8KFS - chains B and C of the 5 polymer chains in the assembly; structure by X-ray diffraction, 2.15 A resolution.

# Chain B
Protein: Holliday junction resolvase MOC1, chloroplastic
From: Zea mays
Reference sequence: B4FCI7 (B4FCI7_MAIZE); residue numbers follow UniProt; this construct covers 109-271
Chain sequence (163 residues; each row starts with the number of its first residue):
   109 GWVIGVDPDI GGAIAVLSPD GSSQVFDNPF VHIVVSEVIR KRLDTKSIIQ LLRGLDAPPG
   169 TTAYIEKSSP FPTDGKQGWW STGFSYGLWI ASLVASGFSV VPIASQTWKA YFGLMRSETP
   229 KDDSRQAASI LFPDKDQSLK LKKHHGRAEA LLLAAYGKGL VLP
What the authors report for this chain:
  - mutagenesis - D115N, K229A, H253A, H253D: decreased catalytic activity
  - catalytic residues: Lys229 (proposed by the authors, not directly observed)
  - mutagenesis - H253K: abolished catalytic activity on HJ

# Chain C
Molecule: 33-nt DNA strand
Sequence (33 nucleotides; row label = number of the first residue in the row):
     1 CAATCGTGGG AGACCTTTGG TCTCCCTGCA GAT

# Interface between chain B and chain C
Contacting residue pairs (37):
  Asp117(B) with DC26(C), sugar contact; DT27(C), phosphate contact
  Ile118(B) with DT27(C), hydrogen bond to the phosphate
  Val146(B) with DC29(C), phosphate contact
  Arg148(B) with DG28(C), salt bridge to the phosphate; DC29(C), salt bridge to the phosphate
  Arg150(B) with DG28(C), salt bridge to the phosphate
  Lys175(B) with DG12(C), phosphate contact; DA13(C), salt bridge to the phosphate
  Ser177(B) with DG10(C), hydrogen bond to the base; DC25(C), base contact
  Pro178(B) with DG10(C), base contact; DC25(C), base contact
  Phe179(B) with DG10(C), base contact; DC24(C), base contact; DC25(C), stacking on the base
  Pro180(B) with DG10(C), base contact
  Asp182(B) with DC25(C), hydrogen bond to the base; DC26(C), base contact
  Gln185(B) with DG28(C), sugar contact
  Gly186(B) with DT27(C), sugar contact
  Trp187(B) with DG10(C), sugar contact
  Ser189(B) with DT27(C), hydrogen bond to the phosphate; DG28(C), hydrogen bond to the phosphate
  Ala212(B) with DG12(C), phosphate contact; DA13(C), sugar contact
  Ser213(B) with DC24(C), sugar contact
  Gln214(B) with DT23(C), hydrogen bond to the base; DC24(C), hydrogen bond to the base
  Thr215(B) with DA13(C), sugar contact
  Lys217(B) with DC24(C), phosphate contact; DC25(C), salt bridge to the phosphate
  Met223(B) with DT23(C), phosphate contact; DC24(C), phosphate contact
  Arg224(B) with DT23(C), phosphate contact; DC24(C), salt bridge to the phosphate
  Glu257(B) with DC26(C), phosphate contact
Other interface residues (no listed pair), chain B (31 interface residues in all): Ile147, Lys149, Thr190, Leu222, Ser225, Pro228, Lys229, His253
Other interface residues (no listed pair), chain C (11 interface residues in all): DA11

# Overview
Chain B and chain C form an interface of 31 and 11 residues respectively; the contacts include 7 hydrogen
bonds, 6 salt bridges and 1 aromatic stacking contact. Among the polar pairs are Ser177(B)-DG10(C),
Asp182(B)-DC25(C) and Gln214(B)-DT23(C). The paper reports the catalytic residue Lys229(B); D115N, K229A and
H253A of chain B, among others, reduce catalytic activity; 5 substitutions were tested in all.
Here chain B is Holliday junction resolvase MOC1, chloroplastic (Zea mays) and chain C is a 33-nt DNA strand.
Entry 8KFS (Crystal structure of ZmMOC1/nicked Holliday junction complex at ground state) was determined by
X-ray diffraction (same publication as 8KFR, 8KFT, 8KFU, 8KFV and 8KFW).
